5C31 - chains A and B of the 4 polymer chains in the assembly; structure by X-ray diffraction, 3.10 A resolution.

[Chain A (and B)]
Protein: Sin, putative plasmid resolvase dimer
From: Staphylococcus aureus
Notes: chain B of this document is another copy of the same molecule, construct and numbering; everything in this record applies to it too
UniProtKB: P20384 (BIN3_STAAU); residue numbers follow UniProt; this construct covers 1-128
Sequence (128 residues; numbered 1 to 128; the number before each row is that of its first residue):
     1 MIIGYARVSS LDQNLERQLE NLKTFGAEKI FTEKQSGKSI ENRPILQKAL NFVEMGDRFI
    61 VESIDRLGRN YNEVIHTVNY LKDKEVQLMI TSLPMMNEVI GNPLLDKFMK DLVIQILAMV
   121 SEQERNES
Not modelled in the structure: 127-128
Modified residues: Mse1, Mse55, Mse89, Mse95, Mse96, Mse109, Mse119 (selenomethionine; parent Met)
Sequence notes: engineered mutation Glu54 (Arg in P20384), Val113 (Ile in P20384)
Swiss-Prot annotation at these positions:
  - active site: Ser9 (O-(5'-phospho-DNA)-serine intermediate)
What the authors report for this chain:
  - catalytic residues: Ser9
  - catalytic residues: Arg69 (proposed by the authors, not directly observed)
  - binding site for sulfate ion: Arg69
  - conformationally variable residues (loop rearrangement, side-chain flip): Arg69, Mse95 to Pro103, Mse109, Mse119
  - self-association interface (contacts with another copy of this molecule): Pro103 to Glu124
  - mutagenesis - R54E: unchanged catalytic activity (citing earlier work)
  - mutagenesis - I113V: increased catalytic activity (citing earlier work)

[Chain A / chain B interface]
Residue-residue contacts (28):
  Tyr71(A) with Leu104(B), hydrophobic; Lys107(B), hydrogen bond (side chain-backbone); Phe108(B); Asp111(B), hydrogen bond
  Asn72(A) with Lys107(B), hydrogen bond
  Ile75(A) with Asn79(B)
  His76(A) with Asp83(B), salt bridge
  Asn79(A) with Ile75(B); Asn79(B), hydrogen bond
  Asp83(A) with His76(B), salt bridge
  Leu104(A) with Tyr71(B), hydrophobic; Mse119(B); Glu122(B)
  Leu105(A) with Mse119(B), hydrophobic
  Lys107(A) with Tyr71(B); Asn72(B)
  Phe108(A) with Tyr71(B); Leu112(B), hydrophobic; Gln115(B); Ile116(B), hydrophobic; Mse119(B)
  Asp111(A) with Tyr71(B), hydrogen bond
  Leu112(A) with Leu112(B), hydrophobic
  Gln115(A) with Phe108(B); Gln115(B), hydrogen bond
  Ile116(A) with Phe108(B)
  Mse119(A) with Phe108(B)
  Glu122(A) with Leu104(B)
Other interface residues (no listed pair), chain A (18 interface residues in all): Lys82, Gln123
Other interface residues (no listed pair), chain B (16 interface residues in all): Gln123

[Overview]
The interface between chain A and chain B involves 18 residues on one side and 16 on the other, with 6
hydrogen bonds and 2 salt bridges. Polar contacts include His76(A)-Asp83(B), Tyr71(A)-Lys107(B) and
Tyr71(A)-Asp111(B). From UniProt: active-site residue Ser9(A) on chain A. The paper reports catalytic residues
Ser9(A) and Arg69(A); I113V of chain A increases catalytic activity.
Both chains are Sin, putative plasmid resolvase dimer (Staphylococcus aureus). Entry 5C31 (Constitutively
active Sin recombinase catalytic domain reveals two rotational intermediates) was determined by X-ray
diffraction (same publication as 5C32, 5C34 and 5C35).
